Entry 6D6V (electron microscopy, 4.80 A resolution (low resolution: residue-level contacts below are approximate; hydrogen-bond / salt-bridge calls are withheld)); this record covers chains B and H of the 8 polymer chains in the assembly.

== Chain B ==
Molecule: 159-nt RNA strand
Organism: Tetrahymena thermophila
Sequence (159 nucleotides; each row starts with the number of its first residue):
     1 AUACCCGCUUAAUUCAUUCAGAUCUGUAAUAGAACUGUCAUUCAACCCCA
    51 AAAAUCUAGUGCUGAUAUAACCUUCACCAAUUAGGUUCAAAUAAGUGGUA
   101 AUGCGGGACAAAAGACUAUCGACAUUUGAUACACUAUUUAUCAAUGGAUG
   151 UCUUAUUUU

== Chain H ==
Protein: Telomerase La-related protein p65
Organism: Tetrahymena thermophila
Reference sequence: W7X6T2 (LARP7_TETTS); residues 1-542 here = UniProt positions 1-542
Chain sequence (542 residues; numbered 1 to 542; the number before each row is that of its first residue):
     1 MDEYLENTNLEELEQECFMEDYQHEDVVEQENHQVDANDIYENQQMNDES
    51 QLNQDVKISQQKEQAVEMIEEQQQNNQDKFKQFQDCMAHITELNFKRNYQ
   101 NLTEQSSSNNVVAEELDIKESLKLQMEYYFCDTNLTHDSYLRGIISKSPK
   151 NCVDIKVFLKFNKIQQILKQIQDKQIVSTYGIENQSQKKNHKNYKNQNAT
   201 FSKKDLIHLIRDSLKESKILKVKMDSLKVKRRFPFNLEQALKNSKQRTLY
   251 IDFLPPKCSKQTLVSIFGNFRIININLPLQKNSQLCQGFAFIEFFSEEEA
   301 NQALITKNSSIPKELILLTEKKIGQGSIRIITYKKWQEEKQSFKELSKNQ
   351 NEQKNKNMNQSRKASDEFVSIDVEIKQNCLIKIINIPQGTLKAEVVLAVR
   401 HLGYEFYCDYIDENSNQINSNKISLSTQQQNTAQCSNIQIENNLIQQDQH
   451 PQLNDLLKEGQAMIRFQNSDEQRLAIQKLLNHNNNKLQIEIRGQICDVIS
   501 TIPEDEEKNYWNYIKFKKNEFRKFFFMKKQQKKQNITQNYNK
Disordered / not traced: 1-377, 413-459, 533-542
Swiss-Prot annotation at these positions:
  - mutagenesis: Tyr-407 (Y407A: Decreased binding to TER RNA stem-loop IV), Arg-465 (R465A: Decreased binding to TER RNA stem-loop IV)

== How chain B and chain H interact ==
Residue-residue contacts - 26 pairs, chain B then chain H:
  C116(B) with Lys-529(H)
  U117(B) with Arg-522(H); Phe-525(H); Phe-526(H); Lys-529(H)
  C120(B) with Lys-518(H); Phe-521(H); Arg-522(H); Phe-525(H)
  G121(B) with Lys-517(H); Lys-518(H); Glu-520(H); Phe-521(H)
  A122(B) with Tyr-407(H); Arg-465(H); Tyr-510(H); Ile-514(H); Lys-517(H); Lys-518(H)
  U139(B) with Arg-400(H)
  A140(B) with Ala-393(H); Val-396(H)
  U141(B) with Lys-392(H); Tyr-407(H)
  G146(B) with Lys-528(H)
  G147(B) with Lys-528(H)
Also at the interface, not in a pair above, chain B (12 interface residues in all): A118, C123
Also at the interface, not in a pair above, chain H (19 interface residues in all): Trp-511, Lys-532

== Overview ==
12 residues of chain B and 19 residues of chain H are in contact. From UniProt: 2 mutagenesis sites on chain
H.
Chain B is a 159-nt RNA strand and chain H is Telomerase La-related protein p65, both from Tetrahymena
thermophila; the structure, CryoEM structure of Tetrahymena telomerase with telomeric DNA at 4.8 Angstrom
resolution, was determined by electron microscopy.
